PDB entry 3W20 | X-ray diffraction, 1.77 A resolution | chains A and B

Chain A (and B):
Molecule: Putative uncharacterized protein
Source organism: Burkholderia ambifaria
Notes: chain B of this document is another copy of the same molecule, construct and numbering; everything in this record applies to it too
UniProtKB: Q0B2N4 (Q0B2N4_BURCM); numbering as in UniProt (aligned over 1-273)
Amino-acid sequence (273 residues; row label = number of the first residue in the row):
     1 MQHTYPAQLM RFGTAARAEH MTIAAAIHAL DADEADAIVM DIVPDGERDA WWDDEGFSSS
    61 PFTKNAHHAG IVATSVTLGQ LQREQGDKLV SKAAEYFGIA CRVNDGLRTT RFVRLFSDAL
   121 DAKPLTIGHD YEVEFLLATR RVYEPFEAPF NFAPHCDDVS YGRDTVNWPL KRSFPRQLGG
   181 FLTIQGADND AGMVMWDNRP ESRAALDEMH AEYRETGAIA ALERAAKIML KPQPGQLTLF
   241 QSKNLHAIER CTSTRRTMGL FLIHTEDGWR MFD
Disordered / not traced: 60-74, 129-130, 151-152 (chain B: 60-74, 129, 146-152)
Modified positions: Mse1, Mse10, Mse21, Mse40, Mse193, Mse195, Mse209, Mse229, Mse258, Mse271 (selenomethionine; parent Met)
Ion coordination: Zn2+: H155, D157, H246
What the authors report for this chain:
  - self-association interface (contacts with another copy of this molecule); pairs are residue here / residue on that copy: S75-Y131 (hydrogen bond), V76-Y131, D87-K171, D87-N167, E95-Y131 (hydrogen bond), C101-C101 (disulfide), R102-D105 (salt bridge), R102-C101 (hydrogen bond), N167-N167 (hydrogen bond), L89, V90, A93, A94, F97
  - Zn2+ coordination: H155, D157, H246
  - mutagenesis - R83A, R163A, R203A: decreased catalytic activity on NSLeu
  - mutagenesis - T77V, G79V: decreased catalytic activity
  - mutagenesis - G79A, F261L: decreased catalytic activity on NSVal
  - mutagenesis - G79A, F261A, F261L: decreased catalytic activity on NSPhe
  - mutagenesis - T77S: unchanged catalytic activity on NSPhe

Interface between chain A and chain B:
Disulfides between the chains: C101(A)-C101(B)
Residue-residue contacts - 50 pairs, chain A then chain B:
  S75(A) with Y131(B), hydrogen bond (backbone-side chain)
  G86(A) with N167(B)
  D87(A) with V166(B); N167(B); W168(B); P169(B); K171(B)
  L89(A) with V90(B), hydrophobic
  V90(A) with L89(B), hydrophobic; N167(B); P169(B)
  S91(A) with I127(B)
  A93(A) with V90(B), hydrophobic
  A94(A) with F97(B), hydrophobic; I127(B), hydrophobic; V133(B)
  E95(A) with G128(B); D130(B); Y131(B), hydrogen bond (side chain-backbone); V133(B)
  F97(A) with A94(B), hydrophobic
  G98(A) with C101(B), hydrogen bond (backbone-side chain); V133(B)
  I99(A) with Y131(B), hydrophobic; V133(B)
  C101(A) with C101(B), disulfide; R102(B)
  R102(A) with C101(B), hydrogen bond (side chain-backbone); D105(B), salt bridge
  I127(A) with S91(B); A94(B), hydrophobic
  G128(A) with E95(B)
  Y131(A) with S75(B), hydrogen bond; V76(B), hydrophobic; E95(B); I99(B), hydrophobic
  E132(A) with R102(B), hydrogen bond (backbone-side chain)
  V133(A) with A94(B); E95(B); G98(B); I99(B)
  V166(A) with D87(B)
  N167(A) with G86(B); D87(B); V90(B); N167(B)
  W168(A) with D87(B)
  P169(A) with D87(B); V90(B)
  K171(A) with D87(B), salt bridge
Interface residues without a listed pair, chain A (25 interface residues in all): V76
Interface residues without a listed pair, chain B (26 interface residues in all): A93

In short:
25 residues of chain A face 26 of chain B across their interface; the contacts include 1 disulfide bond, 6
hydrogen bonds and 2 salt bridges. Among the polar pairs are R102(A)-D105(B), K171(A)-D87(B) and
S75(A)-Y131(B). From the paper: R83A, R163A and R203A of chain A reduce catalytic activity on NSLeu; Zn2+
coordination by H155(A), D157(A) and H246(A); 9 substitutions were tested in all.
Chain A and chain B are both Putative uncharacterized protein (Burkholderia ambifaria); the structure, Crystal
Structure of a Novel N-Substituted L-Amino Acid Dioxygenase from Burkholderia ambifaria AMMD, was determined
by X-ray diffraction (same publication as 3W21).
